PDB entry 6WXE | electron microscopy, 3.40 A resolution | chains 2 and 3 of the 39 polymer chains in the assembly

Chain 2 (and 3):
Protein: Outer capsid protein VP4
Source organism: Rotavirus A (strain RVA/Monkey/United States/RRV/1975/G3P5B[3])
Notes: chain 3 of this document is another copy of the same molecule, construct and numbering; everything in this record applies to it too
UniProt: G0YZG6 (G0YZG6_ROTRH); residue numbers follow UniProt; this construct covers 1-776
Sequence (776 residues; each row starts with the number of its first residue):
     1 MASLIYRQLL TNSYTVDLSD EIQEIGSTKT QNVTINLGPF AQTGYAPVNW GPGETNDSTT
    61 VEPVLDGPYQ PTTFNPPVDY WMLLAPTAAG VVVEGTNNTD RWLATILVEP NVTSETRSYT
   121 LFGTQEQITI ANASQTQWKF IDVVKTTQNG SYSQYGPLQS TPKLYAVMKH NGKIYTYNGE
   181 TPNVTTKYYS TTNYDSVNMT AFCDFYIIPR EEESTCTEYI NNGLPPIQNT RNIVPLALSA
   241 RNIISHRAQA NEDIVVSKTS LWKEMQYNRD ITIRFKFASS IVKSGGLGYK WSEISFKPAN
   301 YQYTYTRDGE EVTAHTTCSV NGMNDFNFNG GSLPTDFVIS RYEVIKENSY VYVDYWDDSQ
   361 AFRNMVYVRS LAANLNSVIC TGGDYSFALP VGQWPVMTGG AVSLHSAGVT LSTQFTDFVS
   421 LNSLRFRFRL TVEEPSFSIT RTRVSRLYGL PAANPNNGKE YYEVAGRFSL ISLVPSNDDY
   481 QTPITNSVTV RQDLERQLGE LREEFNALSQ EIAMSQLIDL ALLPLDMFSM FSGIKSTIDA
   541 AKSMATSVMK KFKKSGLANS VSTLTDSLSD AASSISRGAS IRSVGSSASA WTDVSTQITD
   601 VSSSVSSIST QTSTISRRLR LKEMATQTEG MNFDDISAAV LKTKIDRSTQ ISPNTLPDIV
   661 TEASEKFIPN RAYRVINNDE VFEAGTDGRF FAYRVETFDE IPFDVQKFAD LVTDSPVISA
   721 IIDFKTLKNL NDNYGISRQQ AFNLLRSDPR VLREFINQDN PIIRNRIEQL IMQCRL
Not modelled in the structure: 225-249, 599-605 (chain 3: 28-260, 495-497, 599-605)
Small-molecule neighbours: N-acetylglucosamine (NAG; 2-acetamido-2-deoxy-beta-D-glucopyranose): S580, T596, Q597, I598

Interface between chain 2 and chain 3:
Residue-residue contacts (106; chain 2 residue first):
  L10(2) with D526(3); F528(3)
  T11(2) with Q8(3); D526(3); M527(3)
  S13(2) with F528(3)
  Y14(2) with N12(3), hydrogen bond; T15(3)
  D17(2) with A541(3); K542(3), salt bridge
  L18(2) with S19(3)
  D20(2) with K542(3), salt bridge
  E21(2) with K542(3)
  I22(2) with I22(3), hydrophobic
  Q23(2) with R427(3), hydrogen bond (backbone-side chain)
  E24(2) with Y352(3); T410(3); R427(3)
  I25(2) with I22(3), hydrophobic; G26(3)
  S27(2) with N321(3); Y350(3); Y352(3); R427(3), hydrogen bond
  T28(2) with N321(3), hydrogen bond (backbone-side chain); Y352(3), hydrogen bond (backbone-side chain)
  K29(2) with I25(3); G26(3)
  N32(2) with M323(3); D325(3), hydrogen bond; R341(3)
  V33(2) with M323(3), hydrogen bond (backbone-backbone); N324(3); D325(3), hydrogen bond (backbone-backbone); N348(3)
  I35(2) with D325(3); F326(3), hydrophobic
  A41(2) with R443(3)
  Q42(2) with F328(3); N329(3); G330(3); R443(3); V444(3)
  T43(2) with G330(3); R443(3), hydrogen bond (backbone-side chain)
  P47(2) with T335(3)
  V48(2) with G392(3); Q393(3)
  N49(2) with V391(3)
  W50(2) with Q393(3)
  S260(2) with R443(3), hydrogen bond
  L261(2) with R443(3), hydrogen bond (backbone-side chain)
  Q360(2) with R441(3), hydrogen bond
  R363(2) with Q393(3); R441(3)
  F418(2) with P334(3); T335(3)
  P475(2) with R443(3)
  S476(2) with R443(3)
  D479(2) with R446(3), salt bridge
  P483(2) with F326(3), hydrophobic; L447(3)
  T485(2) with K346(3), hydrogen bond (backbone-side chain)
  N486(2) with R446(3), hydrogen bond (side chain-backbone); Y448(3)
  S487(2) with V432(3); Y448(3)
  V488(2) with V432(3); E433(3)
  T489(2) with T431(3); V432(3), hydrogen bond (side chain-backbone)
  K553(2) with F528(3)
  A558(2) with F528(3)
  V561(2) with S529(3)
  S562(2) with F528(3); S532(3), hydrogen bond
  T565(2) with L525(3); S529(3); K642(3)
  D566(2) with G533(3)
  L568(2) with L523(3), hydrophobic
  S569(2) with L520(3); K642(3); T643(3); D646(3)
  A572(2) with A513(3), hydrogen bond (backbone-backbone); Q516(3)
  S573(2) with E511(3); I512(3); T643(3); R647(3), hydrogen bond
  S574(2) with E511(3), hydrogen bond; R647(3)
  S587(2) with R753(3), hydrogen bond (backbone-side chain); N757(3)
  A588(2) with Q516(3), hydrogen bond (backbone-side chain)
  S589(2) with D519(3), hydrogen bond; R753(3), hydrogen bond
  A625(2) with P524(3)
  T626(2) with P524(3)
  Q627(2) with L522(3), hydrogen bond (side chain-backbone)
  N677(2) with R750(3)
  T713(2) with D519(3)
  D714(2) with L522(3); P749(3); R750(3), hydrogen bond (side chain-backbone)
Also at the interface, not in a pair above, chain 2 (75 interface residues in all): N12, T30, T34, L37, V256, W262, V419, N477, T482, V490, D570, I575, S586, W591, N678, D710
Also at the interface, not in a pair above, chain 3 (79 interface residues in all): M1, Y14, L18, Y289, G322, N327, S332, L333, E347, R425, E434, S445, S515, L517, A545, T546, Q739

Overview:
Chain 2 and chain 3 form an interface of 75 and 79 residues respectively, with 25 hydrogen bonds and 3 salt
bridges. Polar contacts include D17(2)-K542(3), D20(2)-K542(3) and D479(2)-R446(3). Chain 2 binds
N-acetylglucosamine.
Chain 2 and chain 3 are both Outer capsid protein VP4 (Rotavirus A (strain RVA/Monkey/United
States/RRV/1975/G3P5B[3])); the structure, Cryo-EM reconstruction of VP5*/VP8* assembly from rhesus rotavirus
particles - Upright conformation, was determined by electron microscopy, deposited together with 6WXF and
6WXG.
